PDB entry 9IMV | electron microscopy, 4.00 A resolution | chains E and F of the 24 polymer chains in the assembly

Chain E (and F):
Protein: Portal protein pb7
Organism: Escherichia phage T5
Notes: chain F of this document is another copy of the same molecule, construct and numbering; everything in this record applies to it too
Reference sequence: Q6QGD5 (PORTL_BPT5); numbering as in UniProt (aligned over 1-403)
Chain sequence (403 residues; numbered 1 to 403; the number before each row is that of its first residue):
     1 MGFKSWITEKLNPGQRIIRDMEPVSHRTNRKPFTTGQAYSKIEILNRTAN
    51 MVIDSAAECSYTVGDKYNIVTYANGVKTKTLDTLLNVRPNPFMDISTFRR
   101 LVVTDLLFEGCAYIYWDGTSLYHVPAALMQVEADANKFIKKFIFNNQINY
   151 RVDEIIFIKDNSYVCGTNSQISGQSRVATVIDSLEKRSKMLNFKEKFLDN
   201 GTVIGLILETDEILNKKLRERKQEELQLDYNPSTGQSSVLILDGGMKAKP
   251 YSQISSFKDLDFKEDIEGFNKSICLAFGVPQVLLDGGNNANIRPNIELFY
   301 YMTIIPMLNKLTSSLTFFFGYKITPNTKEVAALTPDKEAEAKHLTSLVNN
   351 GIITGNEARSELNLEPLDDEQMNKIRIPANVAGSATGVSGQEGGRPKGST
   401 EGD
Not modelled in the structure: 1-10, 381-403
UniProt features mapped onto this chain:
  - site: K10, L11 (Cleavage)

Chain E / chain F interface:
Residue-residue contacts - 209 pairs, chain E then chain F:
  L11(E) with D117(F); Y122(F), hydrogen bond (backbone-side chain)
  N12(E) with Y122(F); H123(F); V124(F); Y150(F), hydrogen bond
  P13(E) with Y115(F)
  G14(E) with F144(F); I148(F); Y150(F)
  I17(E) with N145(F); N146(F); I148(F), hydrophobic
  I18(E) with P125(F); F144(F), hydrophobic
  M21(E) with L128(F), hydrophobic
  Y67(E) with V87(F)
  I69(E) with V87(F), hydrophobic; R88(F)
  V70(E) with R88(F)
  Y72(E) with F92(F)
  K137(E) with P91(F); F92(F); Y122(F), hydrogen bond
  F138(E) with F92(F); M93(F), hydrophobic
  K159(E) with R100(F), hydrogen bond (backbone-side chain); L101(F)
  N161(E) with Y39(F), hydrogen bond; N50(F), hydrogen bond; I53(F); D54(F); R100(F)
  S162(E) with Y39(F)
  Y163(E) with R27(F), hydrogen bond; N29(F), hydrogen bond; P32(F); G36(F); Y39(F); F108(F), hydrophobic; E109(F), hydrogen bond
  C165(E) with P32(F)
  G166(E) with R27(F); P32(F)
  T167(E) with A127(F)
  N168(E) with L101(F); T104(F); D105(F), hydrogen bond
  S169(E) with L101(F)
  Q170(E) with L101(F); H123(F)
  Q174(E) with Y39(F); S40(F), hydrogen bond; N46(F)
  R176(E) with N50(F); D54(F), salt bridge
  T179(E) with Y39(F); S40(F); K41(F); E43(F); N46(F)
  D182(E) with K41(F)
  S183(E) with E43(F)
  K186(E) with L191(F); N192(F), hydrogen bond; E195(F), salt bridge
  K189(E) with E195(F), salt bridge; D199(F), salt bridge
  M190(E) with L198(F), hydrophobic
  F193(E) with L198(F)
  F197(E) with V203(F), hydrophobic
  L198(E) with N231(F)
  D199(E) with N231(F), hydrogen bond (backbone-side chain)
  N200(E) with Q227(F), hydrogen bond (backbone-side chain); N231(F)
  G201(E) with N231(F), hydrogen bond (backbone-side chain)
  T202(E) with G205(F)
  V203(E) with Y230(F), hydrogen bond (backbone-backbone); P232(F)
  I204(E) with L206(F), hydrophobic; Y230(F), hydrophobic; S238(F)
  G205(E) with S238(F), hydrogen bond (backbone-backbone)
  L206(E) with S238(F); V239(F), hydrophobic; L240(F), hydrogen bond (backbone-backbone)
  I207(E) with L206(F), hydrophobic; L240(F); L242(F), hydrophobic; A248(F), hydrophobic
  L208(E) with L240(F), hydrogen bond (backbone-backbone); I241(F); L242(F), hydrogen bond (backbone-backbone)
  E209(E) with L242(F); M246(F); K247(F), salt bridge
  T210(E) with L242(F), hydrogen bond (backbone-backbone); D243(F); G244(F), hydrogen bond (backbone-backbone); G245(F), hydrogen bond (backbone-backbone)
  D211(E) with G245(F)
  E212(E) with D243(F); G244(F)
  I213(E) with G244(F)
  L214(E) with D243(F)
  R219(E) with I241(F); D243(F), salt bridge
  Q223(E) with Y230(F), hydrogen bond; S237(F); V239(F), hydrogen bond (side chain-backbone); L240(F)
  L226(E) with V239(F), hydrophobic
  Q227(E) with Q236(F); S238(F); V239(F)
  K249(E) with A248(F); P250(F)
  Y251(E) with G205(F); L206(F); I207(F), hydrogen bond (side chain-backbone); A248(F), hydrophobic; K249(F), hydrogen bond (side chain-backbone); P250(F), hydrophobic
  S252(E) with Y251(F)
  I254(E) with I204(F); G205(F); Y251(F); Q253(F)
  S255(E) with I204(F); Q253(F), hydrogen bond
  D259(E) with Q253(F); S256(F); F257(F); K258(F)
  D261(E) with K258(F)
  F262(E) with L198(F), hydrophobic; F257(F), hydrophobic
  E264(E) with K263(F)
  D265(E) with K194(F), salt bridge; F257(F)
  G268(E) with K263(F)
  K271(E) with D285(F)
  S272(E) with E43(F), hydrogen bond
  I273(E) with E43(F)
  L275(E) with I44(F), hydrophobic; R47(F); L284(F), hydrophobic
  A276(E) with R47(F)
  G278(E) with R47(F)
  V282(E) with G286(F)
  A290(E) with N288(F); N289(F), hydrogen bond (backbone-backbone)
  N291(E) with G287(F), hydrogen bond (side chain-backbone); N288(F), hydrogen bond
  P294(E) with N289(F); I292(F), hydrophobic
  N295(E) with G286(F); G287(F), hydrogen bond (side chain-backbone)
  L298(E) with L283(F); I292(F), hydrophobic; I296(F), hydrophobic
  Y301(E) with A331(F); A332(F), hydrophobic
  M302(E) with M51(F), hydrophobic; L283(F), hydrophobic; I296(F), hydrophobic; Y300(F); A332(F), hydrophobic
  T303(E) with R47(F), hydrogen bond
  I305(E) with E58(F); A331(F), hydrophobic
  P306(E) with D54(F); E58(F)
  N309(E) with E58(F), hydrogen bond
  K310(E) with D54(F), salt bridge; R100(F)
  S313(E) with D94(F), hydrogen bond; S96(F)
  S314(E) with D94(F), hydrogen bond (backbone-side chain)
  F317(E) with R88(F); P91(F); F92(F), hydrophobic; M93(F); D94(F)
  A339(E) with E338(F)
  K342(E) with E338(F)
  H343(E) with K337(F); A341(F)
  S346(E) with T345(F)
  L347(E) with A341(F), hydrophobic; T345(F); L362(F), hydrophobic
  N350(E) with T345(F), hydrogen bond; N349(F); R376(F)
  G351(E) with M372(F); R376(F)
  I352(E) with T345(F); R359(F), hydrogen bond (backbone-side chain); L362(F), hydrophobic; M372(F)
  I353(E) with R359(F); L362(F), hydrophobic; L364(F), hydrophobic
  E357(E) with R359(F), salt bridge; L364(F)
  I375(E) with L367(F), hydrophobic; M372(F), hydrophobic
  I377(E) with Q371(F)
Interface residues without a listed pair, chain E (111 interface residues in all): D160, A178, V180, M246, K258, L260, F269, F277, P280, Q281, N289, T354
Interface residues without a listed pair, chain F (114 interface residues in all): F33, T35, N90, I95, T97, S233, S252, F299, T334, L344, V348, A358

In short:
111 residues of chain E and 114 residues of chain F are in contact; the contacts include 39 hydrogen bonds and
9 salt bridges. Polar pairs include R176(E)-D54(F), K186(E)-E195(F) and K189(E)-E195(F).
Chain E and chain F are both Portal protein pb7 (Escherichia phage T5); the structure, Structure of the
urea-treated empty bacteriophage T5 portal complex, was determined by electron microscopy together with 8ZVI,
9ILP and 9IOZ from the same study.
